Entry 7JIH (X-ray diffraction, 1.99 A resolution); this record covers chain A.

# Chain A
Molecule: GTPase HRas
Source organism: Homo sapiens
UniProtKB: P01112 (RASH_HUMAN); residue numbers follow UniProt; this construct covers 1-166
Sequence (166 residues; numbered 1 to 166; the number before each row is that of its first residue):
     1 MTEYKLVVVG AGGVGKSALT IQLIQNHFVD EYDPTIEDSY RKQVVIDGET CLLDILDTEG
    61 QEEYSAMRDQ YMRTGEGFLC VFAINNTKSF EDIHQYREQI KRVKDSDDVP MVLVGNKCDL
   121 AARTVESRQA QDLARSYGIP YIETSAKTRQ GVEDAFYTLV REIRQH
Not modelled in the structure: 31-37
Differences from the reference sequence: engineered mutation E59 (Ala in P01112)
Curated features (UniProtKB/Swiss-Prot):
  - region: H166 (Hypervariable region)
  - motif: Y32 to Y40 (Effector region)
  - binding site (GTP): G13 to A18, V29 to T35, N116 to D119, S145 to K147
  - modified residue: M1 (N-acetylmethionine), T2 (N-acetylthreonine), C118 (S-nitrosocysteine)
  - glycosylation: T35 (Microbial infection: O-linked (Glc) threonine)
  - natural variant: G12 (G12A: In CSTLO; G12C: In CSTLO; G12D: In CSTLO; G12E: In CSTLO; G12S: In CSTLO and CMEMS; G12V: In CSTLO, bladder carcinoma and CMEMS), G13 (G13C: In CSTLO; G13D: In CSTLO; G13R: In SFM), Q22 (Q22K: In CMEMS), E37 (E37EE: In CSTLO), T58 (T58I: In CSTLO), Q61 (Q61K: In NMTC2; Q61L: In melanoma), E63 (E63K: In CMEMS), S89 (S89C: Found in a patient with severe fetal hydrops and pleural effusion; uncertain significance), K117 (K117R: In CSTLO), A146 (A146T: In CSTLO; A146V: In CSTLO)
  - mutagenesis: S17 (S17N: Dominant negative. Prevents PLCE1 EGF-induced recruitment to plasma membrane. No effect on subcellular location of isoform 2), N26 (N26G: Loss of interaction with PLCE1; when associated with V-12), V29 (V29A: No effect on interaction with PLCE1; when associated with V-12), Y32 (Y32F: Loss of interaction and recruitment to plasma membrane of PLCE1; when associated with V-12), P34 (P34G: No effect on interaction with PLCE1; when associated with V-12), T35 (T35S: Loss of interaction with PLCE1; when associated with V-12), E37 (E37G: No effect on interaction with PLCE1; when associated with V-12), D38 (D38N: No effect on interaction with PLCE1; when associated with V-12), S39 (S39C: No effect on interaction with PLCE1; when associated with V-12), Q61 (Q61I: Moderately increased transformation of cultured cell lines; Q61R: Promotes interaction with SHOC2 and PP1C; Q61V: Strongly increased transformation of cultured cell lines), A83 (A83T: GTP-binding activity reduced by factor of 30), C118 (C118S: Abolishes S-nitrosylation. No stimulation of guanine nucleotide exchange), 3 further mutagenesis entries in UniProt
Bound ions: Mg2+: S17 (together with GMP-PNP)
Ligand contacts: GMP-PNP (GNP; phosphoaminophosphonic acid-guanylate ester): A11, G12, G13, V14, G15, K16, S17, A18, F28, V29, D30, G60, N116, K117, D119, L120, S145, A146, K147

# In short
Chain A binds GMP-PNP. Curated annotation (UniProt) lists 20 GTP-binding residues and 16 mutagenesis sites.
Chain A is GTPase HRas (Homo sapiens); the structure, HRAS A59E GppNHp, was determined by X-ray diffraction
(same publication as 7JIF, 7JIG, 7JII and 7KMR).
